Entry 7RXR (X-ray diffraction, 1.41 A resolution); this record covers chain A.

== Chain A ==
Name: Bromodomain-containing protein 4
Source organism: Homo sapiens
UniProtKB: O60885 (BRD4_HUMAN), isoform O60885-3; residues 44-168 here = UniProt positions 44-168
Amino-acid sequence (127 residues; row label = number of the first residue in the row):
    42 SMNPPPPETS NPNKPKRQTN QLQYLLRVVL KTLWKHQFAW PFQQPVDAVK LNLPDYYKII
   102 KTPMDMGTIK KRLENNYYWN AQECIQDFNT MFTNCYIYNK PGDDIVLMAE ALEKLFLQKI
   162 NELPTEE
Disordered / not traced: 42, 167-168
Sequence notes: expression tag (42-43)
Small-molecule neighbours: 7ZB (4-[4-(4-bromophenyl)-1-(piperidin-4-yl)-1H-imidazol-5-yl]-N-(3,5-dimethylphenyl)pyrimidin-2-amine): Trp81, Pro82, Phe83, Val87, Leu92, Leu94, Tyr97, Met105, Met132, Cys136, Tyr139, Asn140, Asp145, Ile146
UniProt features mapped onto this chain:
  - site: Asn140 (Acetylated histone binding)
  - cross-link: Lys99 (Glycyl lysine isopeptide (Lys-Gly) (interchain with G-Cter in SUMO2))
Reported in the primary citation:
  - binding site for 7ZB: Met105, Asn140
  - specificity-determining residues: Tyr98 (proposed by the authors, not directly observed)

== Summary ==
Chain A binds compound 7ZB. From the paper: a binding site for 7ZB at Met105 and Asn140; the specificity
determinant Tyr98.
Chain A is Bromodomain-containing protein 4 (Homo sapiens); the structure, Crystal Structure of BRD4(D1) with
4-[4-(4-bromophenyl)-1-(piperidin-4-yl)-1H-imidazol-5-yl]-N-(3,5-dimethylphenyl)pyrimidin-2-amine, was
determined by X-ray diffraction together with 7R9C, 7RXS and 7RXT from the same study.
